Entry 8IFM (electron microscopy, 2.92 A resolution); this record covers chains K and M of the 16 polymer chains in the assembly.

== Chain K ==
Name: Piwi domain-containing protein
From: Thermoflavifilum thermophilum
Reference sequence: A0A1I7NFD7 (A0A1I7NFD7_9BACT); residue numbers follow UniProt; this construct covers 1-507
Chain sequence (507 residues; row label = number of the first residue in the row):
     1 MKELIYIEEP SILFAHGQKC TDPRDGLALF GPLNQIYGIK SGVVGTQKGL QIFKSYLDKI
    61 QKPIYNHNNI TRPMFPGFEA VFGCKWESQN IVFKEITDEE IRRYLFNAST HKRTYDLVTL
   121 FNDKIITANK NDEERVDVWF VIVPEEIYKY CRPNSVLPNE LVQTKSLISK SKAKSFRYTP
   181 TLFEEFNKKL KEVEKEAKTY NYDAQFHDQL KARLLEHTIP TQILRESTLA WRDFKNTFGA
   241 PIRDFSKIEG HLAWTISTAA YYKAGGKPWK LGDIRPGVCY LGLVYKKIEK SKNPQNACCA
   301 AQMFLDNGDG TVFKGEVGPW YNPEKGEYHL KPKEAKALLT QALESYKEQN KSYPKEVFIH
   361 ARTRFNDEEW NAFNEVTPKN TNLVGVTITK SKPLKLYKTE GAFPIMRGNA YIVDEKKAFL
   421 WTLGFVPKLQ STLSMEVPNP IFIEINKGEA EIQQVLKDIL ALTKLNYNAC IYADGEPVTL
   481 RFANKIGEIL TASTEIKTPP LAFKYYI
Disordered / not traced: 98-111, 146-201, 273-275, 289-294
Metal / ion sites: Mg2+: Asn-468 (shared with 2 residues of chain L)
Reported in the primary citation:
  - mutagenesis - R135A, D137A: decreased catalytic activity

== Chain M ==
Molecule: target ssDNA
Sequence (25 nucleotides; numbered 1 to 25; the number before each row is that of its first residue):
     1 CAACTAATAG ATTAGAGCCG TTTAT
Disordered / not traced: 1-4, 25

== Interface between chain K and chain M ==
Contacting residue pairs - 37 pairs, chain K then chain M:
  His-67(K) / DA24(M)  base contact
  Asn-68(K) / DA24(M)  base contact
  Ile-70(K) / DA24(M)  base contact
  Thr-71(K) / DT22(M)  base contact
  Thr-71(K) / DT23(M)  phosphate contact
  Arg-72(K) / DT21(M)  hydrogen bond to the phosphate
  Arg-72(K) / DT22(M)  salt bridge to the phosphate
  Arg-243(K) / DT21(M)  hydrogen bond to the base
  Asp-244(K) / DT21(M)  base contact
  Phe-245(K) / DT21(M)  base contact
  Lys-247(K) / DT21(M)  sugar contact
  Ile-248(K) / DT21(M)  sugar contact
  Tyr-285(K) / DA14(M)  phosphate contact
  Tyr-285(K) / DG15(M)  phosphate contact
  Lys-286(K) / DG15(M)  salt bridge to the phosphate
  Lys-287(K) / DA14(M)  sugar contact
  Lys-287(K) / DG15(M)  phosphate contact
  Tyr-328(K) / DT13(M)  sugar contact
  Tyr-328(K) / DA14(M)  hydrogen bond to the sugar
  Arg-362(K) / DT13(M)  sugar contact
  Arg-362(K) / DA14(M)  salt bridge to the phosphate
  Thr-363(K) / DT13(M)  phosphate contact
  Thr-363(K) / DA14(M)  phosphate contact
  Arg-364(K) / DT12(M)  hydrogen bond to the phosphate
  Arg-364(K) / DT13(M)  salt bridge to the phosphate
  Ala-402(K) / DT23(M)  hydrogen bond to the base
  Phe-403(K) / DT23(M)  stacking on the base
  Pro-404(K) / DT23(M)  base contact
  Ser-431(K) / DT22(M)  sugar contact
  Ser-431(K) / DT23(M)  hydrogen bond to the phosphate
  Thr-432(K) / DT22(M)  base contact
  Thr-432(K) / DT23(M)  base contact
  Leu-433(K) / DT22(M)  hydrogen bond to the base
  Ser-434(K) / DT22(M)  base contact
  Met-435(K) / DG20(M)  sugar contact
  Met-435(K) / DT21(M)  sugar contact
  Met-435(K) / DT22(M)  hydrogen bond to the base
Interface residues without a listed pair, chain K (30 interface residues in all): Ala-204, Thr-387, Thr-389, Gln-430, Asn-484
Interface residues without a listed pair, chain M (10 interface residues in all): DG17

== Summary ==
30 residues of chain K and 10 residues of chain M are in contact; the contacts include 8 hydrogen bonds, 4
salt bridges and 1 aromatic stacking contact. Polar pairs include Arg-243(K)/DT21(M), Ala-402(K)/DT23(M) and
Leu-433(K)/DT22(M). From the paper: R135A and D137A of chain K reduce catalytic activity.
Here chain K is Piwi domain-containing protein (Thermoflavifilum thermophilum) and chain M is target ssDNA.
Entry 8IFM (Cryo-EM structure of tetrameric SPARTA gRNA-ssDNA target complex in state 2) was determined by
electron microscopy (same publication as 8IFK, 8IFL and 8K34).
